8WQT - chains D and B of the 4 polymer chains in the assembly; structure by electron microscopy, 2.60 A resolution.

[Chain D]
Molecule: Lymphocyte antigen 96
Organism: Mus musculus
UniProtKB: Q9JHF9 (LY96_MOUSE); numbering as in UniProt (aligned over 19-160)
Chain sequence (142 residues; numbered 19 to 160; the number before each row is that of its first residue):
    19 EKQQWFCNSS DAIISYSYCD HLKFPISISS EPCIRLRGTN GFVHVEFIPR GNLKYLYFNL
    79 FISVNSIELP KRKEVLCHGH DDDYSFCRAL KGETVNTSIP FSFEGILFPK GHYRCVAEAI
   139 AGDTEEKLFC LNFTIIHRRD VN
Disordered / not traced: 19-20, 157-160
Cystine bridges: Cys25-Cys51, Cys37-Cys148, Cys95-Cys105
Covalently attached groups: glycan linked to Asn114, Asn150
Residues lining bound ligands: (3R)-3-(tetradecanoyloxy)tetradecanoic acid / (3R)-3-(dodecanoyloxy)tetradecanoic acid / glucosamine 4-phosphate / X6Z: Ile46, Ser48, Ile52, Val61, Val63, Phe65, Leu74, Phe76, Leu78, Ile80, Arg90, Glu92, Leu94, Tyr102, Phe104, Ile117, Pro118, Phe119, Ser120, Phe121, Ile124, Phe126, Tyr131, Cys133, Ala135, Phe147, Phe151, Ile153

[Chain B]
Molecule: Toll-like receptor 4
Organism: Mus musculus
UniProtKB: Q9QUK6 (TLR4_MOUSE); numbering as in UniProt (aligned over 26-629)
Chain sequence (604 residues; each row starts with the number of its first residue):
    26 NPCIEVVPNI TYQCMDQKLS KVPDDIPSST KNIDLSFNPL KILKSYSFSN FSELQWLDLS
    86 RCEIETIEDK AWHGLHHLSN LILTGNPIQS FSPGSFSGLT SLENLVAVET KLASLESFPI
   146 GQLITLKKLN VAHNFIHSCK LPAYFSNLTN LVHVDLSYNY IQTITVNDLQ FLRENPQVNL
   206 SLDMSLNPID FIQDQAFQGI KLHELTLRGN FNSSNIMKTC LQNLAGLHVH RLILGEFKDE
   266 RNLEIFEPSI MEGLCDVTID EFRLTYTNDF SDDIVKFHCL ANVSAMSLAG VSIKYLEDVP
   326 KHFKWQSLSI IRCQLKQFPT LDLPFLKSLT LTMNKGSISF KKVALPSLSY LDLSRNALSF
   386 SGCCSYSDLG TNSLRHLDLS FNGAIIMSAN FMGLEELQHL DFQHSTLKRV TEFSAFLSLE
   446 KLLYLDISYT NTKIDFDGIF LGLTSLNTLK MAGNSFKDNT LSNVFANTTN LTFLDLSKCQ
   506 LEQISWGVFD TLHRLQLLNM SHNNLLFLDS SHYNQLYSLS TLDCSFNRIE TSKGILQHFP
   566 KSLAFFNLTN NSVACICEHQ KFLQWVKEQK QFLVNVEQMT CATPVEMNTS LVLDFNNSTC
   626 YMYK
Disordered / not traced: 621-629
Cystine bridges: Cys28-Cys39, Cys280-Cys304, Cys388-Cys389, Cys580-Cys606
Covalently attached groups: N-acetylglucosamine (NAG) linked to Asn34, Asn75, Asn172, Asn204, Asn237, Asn307, Asn492
Residues lining bound ligands: (3R)-3-(tetradecanoyloxy)tetradecanoic acid / (3R)-3-(dodecanoyloxy)tetradecanoic acid / glucosamine 4-phosphate / X6Z: Ser413, Arg434, Glu437, Phe438

[Chain D / chain B interface]
Contacting residue pairs - 26 pairs, chain D then chain B:
  Ile66(D) - Arg86(B)
  Arg68(D) - Met40(B)
  Arg68(D) - Asp41(B)  salt bridge
  Arg68(D) - Phe62(B)
  His96(D) - Arg337(B)  hydrogen bond
  Asp99(D) - Arg288(B)  salt bridge
  Asp100(D) - Arg233(B)  hydrogen bond (backbone-side chain)
  Asp101(D) - Phe262(B)
  Asp101(D) - Lys263(B)  hydrogen bond (backbone-backbone)
  Asp101(D) - Tyr291(B)
  Tyr102(D) - Phe262(B)
  Ser103(D) - Phe262(B)
  Ser103(D) - Asp264(B)  hydrogen bond
  Phe104(D) - Asp264(B)
  Lys109(D) - Asp59(B)  salt bridge
  Lys109(D) - Asp83(B)  salt bridge
  Lys109(D) - Ser85(B)
  Lys109(D) - Thr109(B)
  Gly110(D) - Arg86(B)
  Gly110(D) - Thr109(B)
  Gly110(D) - Glu134(B)
  Glu111(D) - Glu134(B)
  Glu111(D) - His158(B)  salt bridge
  Thr112(D) - Glu134(B)  hydrogen bond (backbone-side chain)
  Thr115(D) - Asp264(B)  hydrogen bond
  Ser116(D) - Asp264(B)
Other interface residues (no listed pair), chain D (19 interface residues in all): Pro67, Arg106, Leu108, Pro118
Other interface residues (no listed pair), chain B (27 interface residues in all): Ser61, Gly110, Val131, Val133, Asn155, Ala157, Tyr183, Glu265, Thr290, Gly315

[In short]
19 residues of chain D and 27 residues of chain B are in contact, with 6 hydrogen bonds and 5 salt bridges.
Polar pairs include Arg68(D)-Asp41(B), Asp99(D)-Arg288(B) and Lys109(D)-Asp59(B). Ligands of chain D:
(3R)-3-(tetradecanoyloxy)tetradecanoic acid / (3R)-3-(dodecanoyloxy)tetradecanoic acid / glucosamine
4-phosphate / X6Z.
Here chain D is Lymphocyte antigen 96 and chain B is Toll-like receptor 4, both from Mus musculus. Entry 8WQT
(Cryo-EM Structure of Mouse TLR4/MD-2/DLAM1 complex) was determined by electron microscopy, deposited together
with 9J03, 8WRY, 8WSA, 8WTA and 8WO1.
